PDB entry 3BI6 | X-ray diffraction, 2.20 A resolution | chain A

[Chain A]
Name: Wee1-like protein kinase
From: Homo sapiens
Notes: EC 2.7.10.2; fragment: kinase domain
UniProt: P30291 (WEE1_HUMAN); residue numbers follow UniProt; this construct covers 291-575
Sequence (287 residues; row label = number of the first residue in the row):
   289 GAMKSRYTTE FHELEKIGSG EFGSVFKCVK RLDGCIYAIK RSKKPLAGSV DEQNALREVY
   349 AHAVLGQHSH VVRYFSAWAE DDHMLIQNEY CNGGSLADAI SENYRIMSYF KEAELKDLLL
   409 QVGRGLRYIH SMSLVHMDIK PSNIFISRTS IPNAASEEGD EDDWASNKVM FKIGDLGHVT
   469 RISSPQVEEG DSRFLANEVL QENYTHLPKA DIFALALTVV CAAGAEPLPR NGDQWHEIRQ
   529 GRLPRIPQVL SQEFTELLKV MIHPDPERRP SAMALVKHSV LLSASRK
Not modelled in the structure: 289-292, 436-455, 571-575
Construct notes: expression tag (289-290)
Residues lining bound ligands: 396 (4-(2-chlorophenyl)-9-hydroxy-6-methyl-1,3-dioxo-N-(2-pyrrolidin-1-ylethyl)pyrrolo[3,4-g]carbazole-8-carboxamide): Glu303, Ile305, Gly306, Val313, Ala326, Ile327, Lys328, Glu346, Val360, Ile374, Asn376, Glu377, Tyr378, Cys379, Asn380, Gly381, Gly382, Asp386, Phe433, Asp463
Swiss-Prot annotation at these positions:
  - active site: Asp426 (Proton acceptor)
  - binding site (ATP): Ile305 to Val313, Lys328
  - binding site (Mg(2+)): Asn342, Asn431, Asp463, Gly465
  - modified residue (Phosphoserine): Ser307, Ser312
  - mutagenesis: Lys328 (K328R: Abolishes activity)

[Overview]
Bound to chain A: compound 396. From UniProt: active-site residue Asp426, 10 ATP-binding residues, 4
Mg2+-binding residues and one mutagenesis site.
Chain A is Wee1-like protein kinase (Homo sapiens); the structure, Wee1 kinase complex with inhibitor
PD352396, was determined by X-ray diffraction (same publication as 3BIZ).
